4X89 - chains A and B; structure by X-ray diffraction, 2.62 A resolution.

Chain A (and B):
Protein: Ion transport protein
Organism: Magnetococcus marinus MC-1
Notes: fragment: NavMS pore and C-terminal domain; chain B of this document is another copy of the same molecule, construct and numbering; everything in this record applies to it too
UniProt: A0L5S6 (A0L5S6_MAGSM); residue numbers follow UniProt; this construct covers 130-274
Amino-acid sequence (149 residues; each row starts with the number of its first residue):
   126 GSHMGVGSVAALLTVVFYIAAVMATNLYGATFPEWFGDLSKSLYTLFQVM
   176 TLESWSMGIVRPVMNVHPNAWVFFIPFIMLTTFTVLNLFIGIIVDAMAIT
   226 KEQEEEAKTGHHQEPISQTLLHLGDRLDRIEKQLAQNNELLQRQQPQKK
Not modelled in the structure: 126-130, 223-274 (chain B: 126-130, 221-274)
Sequence notes: expression tag (126-129)
Small-molecule neighbours:
  - hega-10 (2CV), molecule 1: F142, S165, K166, L168, Y169, F172
  - hega-10 (2CV), molecule 2: M189, P193, N194, W196, I200
Reported in the primary citation:
  - specificity-determining residues: E178, I215 (from molecular simulation)
  - mutagenesis - E178D (15-times): decreased catalytic activity on sodium-only conditions

Chain A / chain B interface:
Contacting residue pairs (31):
  L177(A) - T176(B)
  L177(A) - E178(B)
  S179(A) - E178(B)
  W180(A) - Y169(B)
  W180(A) - F172(B)  hydrophobic
  W180(A) - Q173(B)
  W180(A) - T176(B)  hydrogen bond
  W180(A) - E178(B)
  S181(A) - Y169(B)  hydrogen bond
  S181(A) - Q173(B)  hydrogen bond
  S181(A) - E178(B)  hydrogen bond (backbone-side chain)
  M182(A) - Q173(B)  hydrogen bond
  M182(A) - E178(B)  hydrogen bond (backbone-side chain)
  M182(A) - S179(B)
  M182(A) - G183(B)
  M182(A) - I184(B)  hydrophobic
  V185(A) - Y169(B)
  R186(A) - W160(B)
  R186(A) - Y169(B)
  R186(A) - T170(B)  hydrogen bond
  R186(A) - Q173(B)  hydrogen bond
  M189(A) - Y169(B)
  W196(A) - Y169(B)  hydrophobic
  I200(A) - Y169(B)  hydrophobic
  I200(A) - F172(B)  hydrophobic
  F208(A) - F214(B)  hydrophobic
  F208(A) - I217(B)  hydrophobic
  L211(A) - F214(B)  hydrophobic
  L211(A) - I218(B)  hydrophobic
  N212(A) - I218(B)
  I215(A) - I218(B)  hydrophobic
Other interface residues (no listed pair), chain A (16 interface residues in all): I203, M204
Other interface residues (no listed pair), chain B (14 interface residues in all): E159

Overview:
The interface between chain A and chain B involves 16 residues on one side and 14 on the other; the contacts
include 8 hydrogen bonds. Among the polar pairs are W180(A)-T176(B), S181(A)-Y169(B) and S181(A)-Q173(B).
Bound to chain A: hega-10. From the paper: E178D of chain A reduces catalytic activity on sodium-only
conditions; specificity determinants E178(A) and I215(A).
Chain A and chain B are both Ion transport protein (Magnetococcus marinus MC-1); the structure, NavMs
voltage-gated sodium channal pore and C-terminal domain soaked with Silver nitrate, was determined by X-ray
diffraction together with 4X8A and 4X88 from the same study.
